3T3Z - chain A; structure by X-ray diffraction, 2.35 A resolution.

== Chain A ==
Name: Cytochrome P450 2E1
Organism: Homo sapiens
Notes: EC 1.14.13.-
Reference sequence: P05181 (CP2E1_HUMAN); residues 32-493 here correspond to UniProt positions 31-492 (UniProt number = residue number - 1)
Amino-acid sequence (476 residues; numbered 22 to 497; the number before each row is that of its first residue):
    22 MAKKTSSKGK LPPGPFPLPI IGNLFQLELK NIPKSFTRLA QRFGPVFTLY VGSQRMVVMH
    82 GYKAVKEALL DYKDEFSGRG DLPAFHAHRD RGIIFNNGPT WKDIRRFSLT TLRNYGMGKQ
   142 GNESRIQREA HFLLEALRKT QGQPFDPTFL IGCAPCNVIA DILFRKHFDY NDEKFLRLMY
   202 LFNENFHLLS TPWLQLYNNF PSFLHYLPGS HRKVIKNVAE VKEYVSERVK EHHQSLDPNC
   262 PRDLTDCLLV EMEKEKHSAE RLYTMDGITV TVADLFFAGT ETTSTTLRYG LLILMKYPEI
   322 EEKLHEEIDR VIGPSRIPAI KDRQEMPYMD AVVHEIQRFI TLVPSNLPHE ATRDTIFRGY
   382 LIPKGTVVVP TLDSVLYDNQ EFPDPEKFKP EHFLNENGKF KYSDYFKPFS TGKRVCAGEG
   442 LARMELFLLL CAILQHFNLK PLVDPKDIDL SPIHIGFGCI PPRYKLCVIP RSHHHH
Unresolved in the structure: 22-30, 495-497
Construct notes: expression tag (22-31, 494-497)
Metal / ion sites: heme Fe: Cys437 (together with pilocarpine)
Small-molecule neighbours:
  - pilocarpine (9PL; (3S,4R)-3-ethyl-4-[(1-methyl-1H-imidazol-5-yl)methyl]dihydrofuran-2(3H)-one): Leu103, Phe106, Phe116, Phe207, Leu210, Phe298, Ala299, Glu302, Thr303, Val364, Leu368, Phe478
  - heme (HEM): Arg100, Ile114, Ile115, Trp122, Arg126, Ile180, Leu296, Ala299, Gly300, Thr303, Thr304, Thr307, Leu363, Val364, Asn367, Leu368, His370, Leu393, Pro429, Phe430, Ser431, Arg435, Val436, Cys437, Ala438, Gly439, Leu442, Ala443
From the paper describing this entry:
  - binding site for pilocarpine: Phe106, Ile115, Phe116, Phe207, Phe298, Thr303, Val364, Leu368, Phe478
  - conformationally variable residues (side-chain flip): Phe478

== Summary ==
Ligands of chain A: heme and pilocarpine. From the paper: a binding site for pilocarpine at Phe106, Ile115 and
Phe116 among others; conformational variability at Phe478.
Chain A is Cytochrome P450 2E1 (Homo sapiens); the structure, Human Cytochrome P450 2E1 in complex with
pilocarpine, was determined by X-ray diffraction together with 3T3Q, 3T3R and 3T3S from the same study.
